Entry 7E26 (electron microscopy, 2.29 A resolution); this record covers chains B and E of the 5 polymer chains in the assembly.

# Chain B (and E)
Molecule: Formate-nitrite transporter
Source organism: Plasmodium falciparum 3D7
Notes: chain E of this document is another copy of the same molecule, construct and numbering; everything in this record applies to it too
UniProt: O77389 (O77389_PLAF7); residues 1-309 here = UniProt positions 1-309
Amino-acid sequence (309 residues; row label = number of the first residue in the row):
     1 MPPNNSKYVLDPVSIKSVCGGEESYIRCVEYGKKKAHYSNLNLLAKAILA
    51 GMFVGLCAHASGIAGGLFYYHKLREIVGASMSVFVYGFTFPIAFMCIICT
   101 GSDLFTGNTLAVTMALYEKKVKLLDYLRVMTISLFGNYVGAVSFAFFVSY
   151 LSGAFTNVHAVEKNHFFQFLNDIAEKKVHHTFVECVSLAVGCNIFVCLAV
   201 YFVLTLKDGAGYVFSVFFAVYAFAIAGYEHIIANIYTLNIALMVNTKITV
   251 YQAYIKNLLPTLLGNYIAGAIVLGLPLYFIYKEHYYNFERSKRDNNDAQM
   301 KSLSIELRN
Unresolved in the structure: 1-6, 294-309
UniProt features mapped onto this chain:
  - natural variant: Gly-21 (G21E: Appers in parasites grown in the presence of BH267.meta inhibitor), Gly-107 (G107S: Appers in parasites grown in the presence of BH267.meta or MMV007839 inhibitors), Val-196 (V196L: Appers in parasites grown in the presence of BH267.meta inhibitor)
  - mutagenesis: Gly-21 (G21E: Does not affect growth rates of yeast cells when transporter expressed in the strain lacking endogenous monocarboxylate transporters), Lys-35 (K35A: Increases lactate transport), Phe-90 (F90A: Moderately decreases lactate transport), Phe-94 (F94A: Increases lactate transport), Thr-106 (T106A: Decreases binding affinity for MMV007839 inhibitor), Gly-107 (G107S: Does not affect growth rates of yeast cells when transporter expressed in the strain lacking endogenous monocarboxylate transporters. Abolishes binding with MMV007839 inhibitor), Lys-177 (K177A: Increases lactate transport), Val-196 (V196L: Results in delayed growth of yeast cells when transporter expressed in the strain lacking endogenous monocarboxylate transporters), His-230 (H230A: Abolishes lactate transport. Abolishes binding with MMV007839 inhibitor; H230N: Abolishes lactate transport)
From the paper describing this entry:
  - self-association interface (contacts with another copy of this molecule); pairs are residue here / residue on that copy: Tyr-8/His-284 (hydrogen bond)

# How chain B and chain E interact
Residue-residue contacts (13):
  Lys-7(B) / Glu-23(E)
  Tyr-8(B) / Glu-22(E)
  Tyr-8(B) / Glu-23(E)
  Tyr-8(B) / Ile-26(E)  hydrophobic
  Tyr-8(B) / His-284(E)  hydrogen bond
  Tyr-8(B) / Asn-287(E)
  Tyr-8(B) / Phe-288(E)  hydrophobic
  Val-9(B) / Glu-23(E)
  Val-9(B) / Arg-27(E)  hydrogen bond (backbone-side chain)
  Leu-10(B) / Ile-26(E)  hydrophobic
  Leu-10(B) / Arg-27(E)
  Leu-10(B) / Phe-288(E)  hydrophobic
  Pro-12(B) / Arg-27(E)
Other interface residues (no listed pair), chain E (8 interface residues in all): Glu-30

# Overview
5 residues of chain B and 8 residues of chain E are in contact, with 2 hydrogen bonds. Polar contacts include
Tyr-8(B)/His-284(E) and Val-9(B)/Arg-27(E). Curated annotation (UniProt) lists 9 mutagenesis sites on chain B.
The paper reports a self-association interface involving Tyr-8(B).
Both chains are Formate-nitrite transporter (Plasmodium falciparum 3D7). Entry 7E26 (Structure of PfFNT in apo
state) was determined by electron microscopy together with 7E27 from the same study.
